PDB entry 4M4A | X-ray diffraction, 2.05 A resolution | chains A and B

[Chain A]
Protein: Hemoglobin subunit alpha
From: Homo sapiens
UniProt: P69905 (HBA_HUMAN); residues 1-141 here correspond to UniProt positions 2-142 (UniProt number = residue number + 1)
Amino-acid sequence (141 residues; row label = number of the first residue in the row):
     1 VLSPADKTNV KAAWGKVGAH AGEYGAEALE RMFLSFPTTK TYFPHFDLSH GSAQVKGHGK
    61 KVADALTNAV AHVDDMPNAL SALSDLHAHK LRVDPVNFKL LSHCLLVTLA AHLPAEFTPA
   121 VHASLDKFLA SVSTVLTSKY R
Not modelled in the structure: 141
Ion coordination: heme Fe: His87 (together with nitrosomethane)
Small-molecule neighbours:
  - heme (HEM): Met32, Thr39, Tyr42, Phe43, His45, Phe46, His58, Lys61, Val62, Ala65, Leu66, Leu83, Leu86, His87, Leu91, Val93, Asn97, Phe98, Leu101, Leu105, Val132, Leu136
  - nitrosomethane (NSM): Leu29, Phe43, His58, Val62, His87, Leu101
Curated features (UniProtKB/Swiss-Prot):
  - binding site (O2): His58
  - binding site (heme b): His87
  - site: Thr8, Asn9 (Microbial infection: Cleavage), Lys11 (Not glycated), Ala13, Trp14 (Microbial infection: Cleavage), Tyr24, Gly25 (Microbial infection: Cleavage), Leu29, Glu30 (Microbial infection: Cleavage), His45, Phe46 (Microbial infection: Cleavage), Asp47, Leu48 (Microbial infection: Cleavage), Ser52, Ala53 (Microbial infection: Cleavage), Val55, Lys56 (Microbial infection: Cleavage), Lys56 (Not glycated), Gly59, Lys60 (Microbial infection: Cleavage), Lys60 (Not glycated), Lys90 (Not glycated), Leu91, Arg92 (Microbial infection: Cleavage), Lys99 (Not glycated), Leu106, Val107 (Microbial infection: Cleavage), Thr108, Leu109 (Microbial infection: Cleavage), Val121, His122 (Microbial infection: Cleavage), Ser133, Thr134 (Microbial infection: Cleavage)
  - modified residue: Ser3 (Phosphoserine), Lys7 (N6-succinyllysine), Thr8 (Phosphothreonine), Lys11 (N6-succinyllysine), Lys16 (N6-acetyllysine), Tyr24 (Phosphotyrosine), Ser35 (Phosphoserine), Lys40 (N6-succinyllysine), Ser49 (Phosphoserine), Ser102 (Phosphoserine), Thr108 (Phosphothreonine), Ser124 (Phosphoserine), Ser131 (Phosphoserine), Thr134 (Phosphothreonine), Thr137 (Phosphothreonine), Ser138 (Phosphoserine)
  - glycosylation (N-linked (Glc) (glycation) lysine): Lys7, Lys16, Lys40, Lys61

[Chain B]
Protein: Hemoglobin subunit beta
From: Homo sapiens
UniProt: P68871 (HBB_HUMAN); residues 1-146 here correspond to UniProt positions 2-147 (UniProt number = residue number + 1)
Amino-acid sequence (146 residues; each row starts with the number of its first residue):
     1 VHLTPEEKSA VTALWGKVNV DEVGGEALGR LLVVYPWTQR FFESFGDLST PDAVMGNPKV
    61 KAHGKKVLGA FSDGLAHLDN LKGTFATLSE LHCDKLHVDP ENFRLLGNVL VCVLAHHFGK
   121 EFTPPVQAAY QKVVAGVANA LAHKYH
Ion coordination: heme Fe: His92 (together with nitrosomethane)
Small-molecule neighbours:
  - heme (HEM): Leu31, Thr38, Phe41, Phe42, His63, Lys66, Val67, Ala70, Phe71, Phe85, Leu88, Leu91, His92, Leu96, Val98, Asn102, Phe103, Leu106, Val137, Leu141
  - nitrosomethane (NSM): Leu28, Phe42, His63, Val67, His92, Leu106
Curated features (UniProtKB/Swiss-Prot):
  - binding site ((2R)-2,3-bisphosphoglycerate): Val1, His2, Lys82, His143
  - binding site (heme b): His63, His92
  - site: Glu7, Lys8 (Microbial infection: Cleavage), Gly25, Glu26 (Microbial infection: Cleavage), Gly29, Arg30 (Microbial infection: Cleavage), Tyr35, Pro36 (Microbial infection: Cleavage), Trp37, Thr38 (Microbial infection: Cleavage), Phe45, Gly46 (Microbial infection: Cleavage), Asp52, Ala53 (Microbial infection: Cleavage), Gly56, Asn57 (Microbial infection: Cleavage), Lys59 (Not glycated), Phe71, Ser72 (Microbial infection: Cleavage), Gly74, Leu75 (Microbial infection: Cleavage), Lys82 (Not glycated), Thr84, Phe85 (Microbial infection: Cleavage), His92, Cys93 (Microbial infection: Cleavage), Lys95 (Not glycated), Arg104, Leu105 (Microbial infection: Cleavage), Leu110, Val111 (Microbial infection: Cleavage), Gly119, Lys120 (Microbial infection: Cleavage), Phe122, Thr123 (Microbial infection: Cleavage), Ala128, Ala129 (Microbial infection: Cleavage) and 2 more in UniProt
  - modified residue: Val1 (N-acetylvaline), Ser9 (Phosphoserine), Thr12 (Phosphothreonine), Ser44 (Phosphoserine), Thr50 (Phosphothreonine), Lys59 (N6-acetyllysine), Lys82 (N6-acetyllysine), Thr87 (Phosphothreonine), Cys93 (S-nitrosocysteine), Lys144 (N6-acetyllysine)
  - glycosylation: Val1 (N-linked (Glc) (glycation) valine), Lys8 (N-linked (Glc) (glycation) lysine), Lys17 (N-linked (Glc) (glycation) lysine), Lys66 (N-linked (Glc) (glycation) lysine), Lys120 (N-linked (Glc) (glycation) lysine), Lys144 (N-linked (Glc) (glycation) lysine)

[Chain A / chain B interface]
Contacting residue pairs (40; chain A residue first):
  Glu30(A) - Pro124(B)
  Arg31(A) - Phe122(B)  hydrogen bond (side chain-backbone)
  Arg31(A) - Thr123(B)  hydrogen bond (side chain-backbone)
  Arg31(A) - Pro124(B)
  Arg31(A) - Gln127(B)  hydrogen bond
  Leu34(A) - Pro124(B)  hydrophobic
  Leu34(A) - Pro125(B)
  Leu34(A) - Ala128(B)
  Ser35(A) - Gln127(B)
  Ser35(A) - Ala128(B)  hydrogen bond (side chain-backbone)
  Ser35(A) - Gln131(B)
  Phe36(A) - Gln131(B)
  Lys99(A) - Arg104(B)
  His103(A) - Asn108(B)
  His103(A) - Val111(B)
  His103(A) - Cys112(B)
  His103(A) - Gln127(B)
  His103(A) - Gln131(B)  hydrogen bond
  Cys104(A) - Gln127(B)
  Val107(A) - Val111(B)  hydrophobic
  Val107(A) - Ala115(B)
  Val107(A) - Gln127(B)
  Ala110(A) - Cys112(B)
  Ala110(A) - Ala115(B)
  Ala110(A) - His116(B)
  Ala111(A) - Ala115(B)
  Ala111(A) - Gly119(B)
  Ala111(A) - Lys120(B)
  Pro114(A) - His116(B)  hydrogen bond (backbone-side chain)
  Phe117(A) - Arg30(B)  hydrogen bond (backbone-side chain)
  Phe117(A) - His116(B)
  Thr118(A) - Arg30(B)
  Pro119(A) - Arg30(B)
  Pro119(A) - Val33(B)
  Pro119(A) - Met55(B)  hydrophobic
  His122(A) - Arg30(B)  hydrogen bond
  His122(A) - Val34(B)
  Ala123(A) - Val34(B)
  Asp126(A) - Val34(B)
  Asp126(A) - Tyr35(B)
Other interface residues (no listed pair), chain A (20 interface residues in all): Leu106, Ala120
Other interface residues (no listed pair), chain B (23 interface residues in all): Glu26, Pro51, Glu101

[Overview]
Chain A and chain B form an interface of 20 and 23 residues respectively; the contacts include 8 hydrogen
bonds. Polar pairs include Arg31(A)-Phe122(B), Arg31(A)-Thr123(B) and Arg31(A)-Gln127(B). Ligands of chain A:
heme and nitrosomethane. Chain B binds heme and nitrosomethane.
Chain A is Hemoglobin subunit alpha and chain B is Hemoglobin subunit beta, both from Homo sapiens; the
structure, Human Hemoglobin Nitromethane Modified, was determined by X-ray diffraction, deposited together
with 4M4B.
